Entry 8VWT (electron microscopy, 3.30 A resolution); this record covers chains E and J of the 11 polymer chains in the assembly.

Chain E:
Name: Histone H3.2
Source organism: Homo sapiens
UniProtKB: Q71DI3 (H32_HUMAN); residues 1-135 here correspond to UniProt positions 2-136 (UniProt number = residue number + 1)
Sequence (135 residues; each row starts with the number of its first residue):
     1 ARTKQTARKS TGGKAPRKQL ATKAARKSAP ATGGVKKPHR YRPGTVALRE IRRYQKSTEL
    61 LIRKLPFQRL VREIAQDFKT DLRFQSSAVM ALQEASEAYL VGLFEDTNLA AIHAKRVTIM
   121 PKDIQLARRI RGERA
Not modelled in the structure: 1-37, 135
Differences from the reference sequence: engineered mutation Ala110 (Cys111 in Q71DI3)
Curated features (UniProtKB/Swiss-Prot):
  - modified residue: Arg2 (Asymmetric dimethylarginine), Thr3 (Phosphothreonine), Lys4 (Allysine), Gln5 (5-glutamyl dopamine), Thr6 (Phosphothreonine), Arg8 (Citrulline), Lys9 (N6,N6,N6-trimethyllysine), Ser10 (ADP-ribosylserine), Thr11 (Phosphothreonine), Lys14 (N6-(2-hydroxyisobutyryl)lysine), Arg17 (Asymmetric dimethylarginine), Lys18 (N6-(2-hydroxyisobutyryl)lysine), Lys23 (N6-(2-hydroxyisobutyryl)lysine), Arg26 (Citrulline), Lys27 (N6,N6,N6-trimethyllysine), Ser28 (ADP-ribosylserine), Lys36 (N6,N6,N6-trimethyllysine), Lys37 (N6-methyllysine), Tyr41 (Phosphotyrosine), Lys56 (N6,N6,N6-trimethyllysine) and 8 more in UniProt
  - lipidation: Lys18 (N6-decanoyllysine)

Chain J:
Molecule: 601 J strand (damaged strand)
Sequence (147 nucleotides; each row starts with the number of its first residue):
     1 ATCGGATGTA TAGATCTGAC ACGTGCCTGG AGACTAGGGA GTAATCCCCT TGGCGGTTAA
    61 AACGCGGGGG ACAGCGCGTA CGTGCGTTTA AGCGGTGCTA GAGCTGTCTA CGACCAATTG
   121 AGCGGCCTCG GCACCGGGAT TCTCGAT
Modified residues: 8OG (8-oxo-2'-deoxy-guanosine-5'-monophosphate) at position 13

How chain E and chain J interact:
Pairs across the interface (24):
  Arg40(E) with DG66(J), base contact; DC144(J), sugar contact
  Tyr41(E) with DT143(J), phosphate contact; DC144(J), sugar contact
  Arg42(E) with DG69(J), salt bridge to the phosphate; DC144(J), hydrogen bond to the phosphate; DG145(J), salt bridge to the phosphate
  Pro43(E) with DG69(J), phosphate contact
  Thr45(E) with DC144(J), hydrogen bond to the phosphate
  Arg63(E) with DA60(J), sugar contact; DA61(J), salt bridge to the phosphate
  Arg72(E) with DT51(J), salt bridge to the phosphate
  Arg83(E) with DT51(J), sugar contact
  Phe84(E) with DT50(J), sugar contact; DT51(J), hydrogen bond to the phosphate
  Gln85(E) with DT50(J), phosphate contact
  Ser86(E) with DT50(J), phosphate contact
  Arg116(E) with DA71(J), phosphate contact; DC72(J), phosphate contact
  Val117(E) with DA71(J), hydrogen bond to the phosphate
  Thr118(E) with DG70(J), phosphate contact; DA71(J), hydrogen bond to the phosphate
  Met120(E) with DA71(J), phosphate contact; DC72(J), phosphate contact
Interface residues without a listed pair, chain E (18 interface residues in all): His39, Leu82, Lys115

Overview:
18 residues of chain E and 12 residues of chain J are in contact; the contacts include 5 hydrogen bonds and 4
salt bridges. Among the polar pairs are Arg42(E)-DC144(J), Thr45(E)-DC144(J) and Phe84(E)-DT51(J).
Here chain E is Histone H3.2 (Homo sapiens) and chain J is 601 J strand (damaged strand). Entry 8VWT (OGG1
bound to a nucleosome containing 8oxoG at SHL-6 (composite map)) was determined by electron microscopy (same
publication as 8VWS, 8VWU and 8VWV).
